5SYN - chain A; structure by X-ray diffraction, 1.64 A resolution.

Chain A:
Name: Acyl-protein thioesterase 2
From: Homo sapiens
Notes: EC 3.1.2.-
Reference sequence: O95372 (LYPA2_HUMAN); numbering as in UniProt (aligned over 1-231)
Amino-acid sequence (231 residues; row label = number of the first residue in the row):
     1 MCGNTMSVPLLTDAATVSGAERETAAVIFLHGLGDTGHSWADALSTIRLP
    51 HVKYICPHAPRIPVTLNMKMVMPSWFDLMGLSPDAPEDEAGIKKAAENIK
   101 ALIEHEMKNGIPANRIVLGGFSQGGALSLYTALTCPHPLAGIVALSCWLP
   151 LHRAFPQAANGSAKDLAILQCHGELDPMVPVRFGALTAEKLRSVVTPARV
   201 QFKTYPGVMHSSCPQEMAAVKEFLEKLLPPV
Disordered / not traced: 1-8
Swiss-Prot annotation at these positions:
  - active site (Charge relay system): Ser122, Asp176, His210
  - modified residue: Ser82 (Phosphoserine)
  - lipidation: Cys2 (S-palmitoyl cysteine)
  - mutagenesis: Cys2 (C2A: Abolishes palmitoylation), Ser122 (S122A: Abolishes ability to mediate depalmitoylation of ZDHHC6)
Ligand contacts: 71T (2-[4-(4-methoxyphenyl)piperazine-1-carbonyl]-5lambda~6~-thieno[3,2-c][1]benzothiopyran-5,5(4H)-dione): Leu33, Leu66, Leu78, Gly80, Leu81, Ser82, Pro83, Glu87, Ser122, Gln123, Trp148, Leu149, His152, Met178, Val179, Phe183, Leu186, Thr187, His210
Reported in the primary citation:
  - catalytic residues: Leu33, Ser122, Gln123, Asp176, His210
  - binding site for 71T: Leu33, Met79, Pro86, Glu87, Ser122, Gln123, Trp148, His152, Phe183, His210
  - contacts within the chain: Asp84-Arg153 (hydrogen bond)
  - specificity-determining residues: Leu78
  - mutagenesis - L78I (Ki = 5.8 uM), L78I/A85S/P86Q, L78I/A85S/P86Q/H152R/R153A/A154S (Ki = 430 nM): increased binding to ML348
  - mutagenesis - L78I: decreased binding to 71T
  - mutagenesis - P86Q, S122A: unchanged binding to 71T

Summary:
Ligands of chain A: compound 71T. From UniProt: 3 active-site residues and 2 mutagenesis sites. From the
paper: catalytic residues Leu33, Ser122 and Gln123 among others; L78I, L78I/A85S/P86Q and
L78I/A85S/P86Q/H152R/R153A/A154S increase binding to ML348; 5 substitutions were tested in all.
Chain A is Acyl-protein thioesterase 2 (Homo sapiens); the structure, Cocrystal structure of the human acyl
protein thioesterase 2 with an isoform-selective inhibitor, ML349, was determined by X-ray diffraction (same
publication as 5SYM).
